PDB entry 9MGZ | electron microscopy, 2.80 A resolution | chains A and F of the 18 polymer chains in the assembly

Chain A:
Name: Photosystem I P700 chlorophyll a apoprotein A1
Source organism: Dunaliella tertiolecta
Notes: EC 1.97.1.12
Chain sequence (751 residues; numbered 1 to 751; the number before each row is that of its first residue):
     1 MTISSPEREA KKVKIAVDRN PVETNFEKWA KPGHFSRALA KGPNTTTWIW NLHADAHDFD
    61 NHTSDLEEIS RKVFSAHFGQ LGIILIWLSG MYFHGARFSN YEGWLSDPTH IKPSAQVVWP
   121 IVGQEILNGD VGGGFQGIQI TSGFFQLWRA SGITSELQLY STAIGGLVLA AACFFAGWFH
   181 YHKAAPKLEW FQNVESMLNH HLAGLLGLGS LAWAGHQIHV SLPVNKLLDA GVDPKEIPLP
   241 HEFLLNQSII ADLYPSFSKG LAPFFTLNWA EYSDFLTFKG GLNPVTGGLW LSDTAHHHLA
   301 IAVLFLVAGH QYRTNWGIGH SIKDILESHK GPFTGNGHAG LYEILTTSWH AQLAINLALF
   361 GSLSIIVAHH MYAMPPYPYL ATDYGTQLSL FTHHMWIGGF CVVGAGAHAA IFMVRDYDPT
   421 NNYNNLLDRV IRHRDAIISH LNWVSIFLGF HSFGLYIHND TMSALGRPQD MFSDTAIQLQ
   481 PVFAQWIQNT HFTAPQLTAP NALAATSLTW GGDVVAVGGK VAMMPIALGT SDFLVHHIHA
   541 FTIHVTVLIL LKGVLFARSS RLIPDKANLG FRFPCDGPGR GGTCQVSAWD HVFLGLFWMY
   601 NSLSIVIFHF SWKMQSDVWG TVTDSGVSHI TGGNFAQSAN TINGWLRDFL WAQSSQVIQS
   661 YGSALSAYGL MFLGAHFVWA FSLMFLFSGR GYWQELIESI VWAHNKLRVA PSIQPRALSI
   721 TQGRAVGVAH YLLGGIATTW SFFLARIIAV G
Not modelled in the structure: 1-11

Chain F:
Name: PSAF1
Source organism: Dunaliella tertiolecta
Chain sequence (227 residues; each row starts with the number of its first residue):
     1 MASLAQMNLR SAPLARAPAA RPVARRSAIV AKAQEQNMGA VACATALALT MGLTADVQPA
    61 SADVAGLTPC SESKAYNKLE RKELKTLEKR LKKYEPGSAP YLALQATKER TQNRFKNYAK
   121 AGLLCGNDGL PHLISDPGLA LRFNHAGEVF IPTFGFLYVA GYIGHVGRQY IIKSKEDAKP
   181 TDKEIILDVP LALQLAFQGW AWPLAAIQEL RNGSLLEKDE NITVSPR
Not modelled in the structure: 1-62

How chain A and chain F interact:
Residue-residue contacts - 49 pairs, chain A then chain F:
  Ala30(A) with Ile186(F)
  Pro32(A) with Ile185(F), hydrophobic
  Pro43(A) with Thr181(F), hydrogen bond (backbone-side chain); Ile185(F), hydrophobic
  Trp48(A) with Ile185(F), hydrophobic
  Pro120(A) with Arg110(F)
  Glu125(A) with Thr107(F), hydrogen bond; Arg110(F), salt bridge
  Ile126(A) with Arg90(F)
  Asn128(A) with Arg90(F), hydrogen bond (backbone-side chain)
  Asp130(A) with Arg90(F); Lys93(F); Tyr94(F), hydrogen bond
  Gly134(A) with Tyr94(F); Pro100(F)
  Phe135(A) with Tyr94(F), hydrogen bond (backbone-side chain)
  Gln136(A) with Arg90(F); Tyr94(F); Pro100(F); Ala103(F); Leu104(F)
  Trp702(A) with Ile222(F); Thr223(F); Val224(F)
  Asn705(A) with Glu217(F); Ile222(F)
  Lys706(A) with Leu215(F); Leu216(F); Glu217(F), hydrogen bond (side chain-backbone); Asp219(F), salt bridge; Ile222(F)
  Leu707(A) with Arg168(F), hydrogen bond (backbone-side chain); Leu215(F)
  Arg708(A) with Arg168(F); Ile171(F); Ile172(F); Ser214(F), hydrogen bond (side chain-backbone); Glu217(F), salt bridge
  Val709(A) with Arg168(F)
  Ala710(A) with Ile171(F); Lys175(F), hydrogen bond (backbone-side chain)
  Pro711(A) with Ile171(F), hydrophobic; Glu184(F)
  Ser712(A) with Lys175(F); Pro180(F); Thr181(F); Glu184(F), hydrogen bond (backbone-side chain)
  Ile713(A) with Thr181(F); Glu184(F), hydrogen bond (backbone-side chain)
Other interface residues (no listed pair), chain A (25 interface residues in all): Lys41, Gly129, Val131
Other interface residues (no listed pair), chain F (28 interface residues in all): Ser98, Lys179, Asp182

Summary:
The interface between chain A and chain F involves 25 residues on one side and 28 on the other, with 11
hydrogen bonds and 3 salt bridges. Among the polar pairs are Glu125(A)-Arg110(F), Lys706(A)-Asp219(F) and
Arg708(A)-Glu217(F).
Chain A is Photosystem I P700 chlorophyll a apoprotein A1 and chain F is PSAF1, both from Dunaliella
tertiolecta; the structure, Dunaliella tertiolecta PSI-LHCI-TIDI1 supercomplex, was determined by electron
microscopy, deposited together with 9MGW, 9MH0 and 9MH1.
